Entry 8DY9 (electron microscopy, 3.12 A resolution); this record covers chains C and D of the 13 polymer chains in the assembly.

== Chain C ==
Name: DNA-directed RNA polymerase subunit beta
Organism: Streptomyces venezuelae
Notes: EC 2.7.7.6
UniProtKB: F2RIS5 (F2RIS5_STRVP); numbering as in UniProt (aligned over 1-1178)
Sequence (1178 residues; each row starts with the number of its first residue):
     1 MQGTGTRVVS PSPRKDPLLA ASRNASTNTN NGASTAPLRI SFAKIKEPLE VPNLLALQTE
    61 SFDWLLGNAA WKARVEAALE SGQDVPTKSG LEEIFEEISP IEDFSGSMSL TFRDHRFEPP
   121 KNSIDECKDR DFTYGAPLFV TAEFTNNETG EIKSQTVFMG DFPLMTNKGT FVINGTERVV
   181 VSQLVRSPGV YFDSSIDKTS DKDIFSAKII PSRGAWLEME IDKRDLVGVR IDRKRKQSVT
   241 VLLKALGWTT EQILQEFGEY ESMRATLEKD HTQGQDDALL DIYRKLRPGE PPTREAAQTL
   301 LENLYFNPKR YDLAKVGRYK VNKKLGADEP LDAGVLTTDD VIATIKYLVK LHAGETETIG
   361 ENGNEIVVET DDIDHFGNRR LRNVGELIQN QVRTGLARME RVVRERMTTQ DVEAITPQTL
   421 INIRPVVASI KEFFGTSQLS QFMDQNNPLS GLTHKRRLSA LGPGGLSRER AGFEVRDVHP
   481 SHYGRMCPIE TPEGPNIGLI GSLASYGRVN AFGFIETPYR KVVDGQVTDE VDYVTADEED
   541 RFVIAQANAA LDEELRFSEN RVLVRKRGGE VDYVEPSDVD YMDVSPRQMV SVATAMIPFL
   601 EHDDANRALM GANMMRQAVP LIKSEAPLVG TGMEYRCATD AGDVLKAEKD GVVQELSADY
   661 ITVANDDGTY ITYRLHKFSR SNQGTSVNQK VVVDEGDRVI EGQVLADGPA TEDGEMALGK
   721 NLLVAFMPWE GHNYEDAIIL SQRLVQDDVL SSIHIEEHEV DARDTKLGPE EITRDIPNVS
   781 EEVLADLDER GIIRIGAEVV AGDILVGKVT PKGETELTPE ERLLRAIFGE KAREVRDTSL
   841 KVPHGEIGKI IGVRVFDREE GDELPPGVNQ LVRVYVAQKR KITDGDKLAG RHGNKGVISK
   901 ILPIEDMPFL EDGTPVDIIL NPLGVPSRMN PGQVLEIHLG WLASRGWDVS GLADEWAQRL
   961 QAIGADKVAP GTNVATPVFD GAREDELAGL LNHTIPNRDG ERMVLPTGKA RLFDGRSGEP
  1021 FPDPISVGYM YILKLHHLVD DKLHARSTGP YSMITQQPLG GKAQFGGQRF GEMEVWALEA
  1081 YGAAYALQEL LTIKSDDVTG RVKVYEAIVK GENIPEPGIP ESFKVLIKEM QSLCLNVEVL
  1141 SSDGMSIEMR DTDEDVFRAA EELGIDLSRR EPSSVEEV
Unresolved in the structure: 1-32, 1151-1178

== Chain D ==
Name: DNA-directed RNA polymerase subunit beta'
Organism: Streptomyces venezuelae
Notes: EC 2.7.7.6
UniProtKB: A0A5P2AAC9 (A0A5P2AAC9_STRVZ); numbering as in UniProt (aligned over 2-1299)
Sequence (1298 residues; numbered 2 to 1299; the number before each row is that of its first residue):
     2 DDVNFFDELR IGLATADDIR QWSHGEVKKP ETINYRTLKP EKDGLFCEKI FGPTRDWECY
    62 CGKYKRVRFK GIICERCGVE VTRAKVRRER MGHIELAAPV THIWYFKGVP SRLGYLLDLA
   122 PKDLEKVIYF AAYMITYVDD ERRTRDLPSL EAHVSVERQQ IENRRDSDLE ARAKKLENDL
   182 GELEAEGAKA DVRRKVREGA EREMKQLRDR AQREIDRLDE VWSRFKNLKV QDLEGDELLY
   242 RELRDRFGTY FDGSMGAAAL QKRLESFDLE EEAERLREII RTGKGQKKTR ALKRLKVVSA
   302 FLQTANSPKG MVLDCVPVIP PDLRPMVQLD GGRFATSDLN DLYRRVINRN NRLKRLLDLG
   362 APEIIVNNEK RMLQEAVDAL FDNGRRGRPV TGPGNRPLKS LSDMLKGKQG RFRQNLLGKR
   422 VDYSARSVIV VGPQLKLHQC GLPKAMALEL FKPFVMKRLV DLNHAQNIKS AKRMVERGRT
   482 VVYDVLEEVI AEHPVLLNRA PTLHRLGIQA FEPQLVEGKA IQIHPLVCTA FNADFDGDQM
   542 AVHLPLSAEA QAEARILMLS SNNILKPADG RPVTMPTQDM VLGLFFLTTD GELRDTKGEG
   602 RAFGSTAEAI MAFDAGELAL QSQIDIRFPV GTVAPRGWVP PVTEEGEPEW QQGDSFRLRT
   662 SLGRALFNEL LPEDYPFVDY SVGKKQLSEI VNDLAERYPK VIVAATLDNL KAAGFYWATR
   722 SGVTVAISDV VVPEAKKAIV KGYEEQDEKV QKQYERGLIT KEERTQELIA IWTKATNEVA
   782 EAMNANFPKT NPIFMMVDSG ARGNMMQMRQ IAGMRGLVSN AKNETIPRPI KASFREGLTV
   842 LEYFISTHGA RKGLADTALR TADSGYLTRR LVDVSQDVII REEDCGTERG LKLRIAERGA
   902 DGVLRKTDDV ETSVYARMLA EDVVVDGKVI APANVDLGDV LIDALVGAGV EEVKTRSVLT
   962 CESAVGTCAF CYGRSLATGK LVDIGEAVGI IAAQSIGEPG TQLTMRTFHT GGVAGDDITQ
  1022 GLPRVVELFE ARQPKGVAPI SEAAGRVRIE ETEKTKKIVV TPDDGTDETA FPISKRARLL
  1082 VGEGDHVEVG QKLTVGATNP HDVLRILGQR AVQVHLVAEV QKVYNSQGVS IHDKHIEIII
  1142 RQMLRRVTII ESGDAELLPG ELVERSKFET ENRRVVTEGG HPASGRPQLM GITKASLATE
  1202 SWLSAASFQE TTRVLTDAAI NAKSDSLIGL KENVIIGKLI PAGTGLSRYR NIRVEPTEEA
  1262 KAAMYSAVGY DDIDYSPFGS GSGQAVPLED YDYGPYNQ
Unresolved in the structure: 1007-1017, 1266-1299
Sequence notes: conflict Asp2 (Leu in A0A5P2AAC9)

== Interface between chain C and chain D ==
Contacting residue pairs - 293 pairs, chain C then chain D:
  Asp201(C) - Arg1077(D)  salt bridge
  Lys202(C) - Lys1055(D)
  Phe473(C) - Ala856(D)
  Phe473(C) - Asp857(D)
  Phe473(C) - Leu860(D)  hydrophobic
  Arg476(C) - Arg852(D)
  Asp477(C) - Ala822(D)
  Asp477(C) - Lys853(D)
  Val478(C) - Phe845(D)  hydrophobic
  Val478(C) - His849(D)  hydrogen bond (backbone-side chain)
  Val478(C) - Arg852(D)
  Pro480(C) - Ala822(D)
  Pro480(C) - Phe845(D)  hydrophobic
  Tyr483(C) - Val841(D)
  Pro488(C) - Thr848(D)
  Pro488(C) - Arg852(D)  hydrogen bond (backbone-side chain)
  Ile489(C) - Tyr844(D)  hydrophobic
  Ile489(C) - Thr848(D)
  Thr491(C) - Arg852(D)  hydrogen bond
  Gln546(C) - Thr840(D)
  Gln546(C) - Val841(D)
  Gln546(C) - Leu842(D)
  Leu563(C) - Leu842(D)  hydrophobic
  Arg565(C) - Leu842(D)
  Val571(C) - Arg829(D)
  Val571(C) - Leu842(D)  hydrophobic
  Val571(C) - Ile846(D)  hydrophobic
  Asp572(C) - Arg829(D)  salt bridge
  Tyr573(C) - Arg829(D)
  Tyr573(C) - Lys832(D)
  Met589(C) - Val841(D)  hydrophobic
  Met589(C) - Phe845(D)  hydrophobic
  Leu600(C) - Tyr844(D)  hydrogen bond (backbone-side chain)
  Glu601(C) - Gly838(D)
  Glu601(C) - Leu839(D)  hydrogen bond (backbone-backbone)
  His602(C) - Phe835(D)
  His602(C) - Arg836(D)  hydrogen bond (side chain-backbone)
  His602(C) - Gly838(D)
  Asp603(C) - Phe835(D)
  Asp603(C) - Tyr844(D)  hydrogen bond (backbone-side chain)
  Asp604(C) - Phe835(D)
  Asp604(C) - Tyr844(D)
  Ala605(C) - Tyr844(D)
  Ala605(C) - Ala851(D)  hydrophobic
  Asn606(C) - Ala851(D)
  Asn606(C) - Leu855(D)
  Ala608(C) - Tyr844(D)
  Leu609(C) - Leu855(D)  hydrophobic
  Phe726(C) - Thr725(D)  hydrogen bond (backbone-side chain)
  Phe726(C) - Val726(D)  hydrophobic
  Pro728(C) - Ala719(D)
  Pro728(C) - Thr720(D)  hydrogen bond (backbone-side chain)
  Pro728(C) - Val724(D)
  Trp729(C) - Thr720(D)
  Glu730(C) - Pro434(D)
  Glu730(C) - Thr720(D)  hydrogen bond (backbone-side chain)
  Glu730(C) - Arg721(D)  salt bridge
  Gly731(C) - Phe716(D)
  His732(C) - Val432(D)
  His732(C) - Pro434(D)
  Tyr734(C) - Pro526(D)  hydrogen bond (side chain-backbone)
  Tyr734(C) - Phe536(D)
  Tyr734(C) - Gln579(D)
  Tyr734(C) - Met581(D)  hydrophobic
  Tyr734(C) - Phe716(D)  hydrophobic
  Glu735(C) - Asp535(D)
  Glu735(C) - Phe536(D)  hydrogen bond (backbone-backbone)
  Glu735(C) - Gln579(D)  hydrogen bond
  Asp736(C) - Asp535(D)
  Asp736(C) - Phe536(D)
  Asp736(C) - Asp537(D)
  Arg763(C) - Gly332(D)
  Lys766(C) - Leu39(D)
  Ala801(C) - Arg478(D)
  Gly802(C) - Arg478(D)
  Glu816(C) - Arg67(D)
  Lys887(C) - Asp537(D)
  Gly896(C) - Phe536(D)
  Val897(C) - Phe536(D)  hydrogen bond (backbone-backbone)
  Val897(C) - Asp537(D)
  Val897(C) - Gly538(D)
  Ile898(C) - Val431(D)
  Ser899(C) - Val432(D)
  Asn921(C) - Asp580(D)  hydrogen bond
  Pro922(C) - Val724(D)
  Pro922(C) - Val726(D)  hydrophobic
  Leu923(C) - Asp580(D)
  Leu923(C) - Met797(D)  hydrophobic
  Leu923(C) - Arg803(D)
  Val925(C) - Val726(D)  hydrophobic
  Pro926(C) - Ile812(D)
  Ser927(C) - Arg803(D)  hydrogen bond
  Ser927(C) - Gln808(D)
  Arg928(C) - Arg803(D)
  Met929(C) - Gln811(D)
  Met929(C) - Ile812(D)  hydrophobic
  Val934(C) - Ala727(D)  hydrophobic
  Val934(C) - Ile728(D)
  His938(C) - Ile728(D)
  Phe979(C) - Leu839(D)
  Phe979(C) - Tyr844(D)  hydrophobic
  Glu984(C) - Ile728(D)
  Glu984(C) - Arg836(D)  salt bridge
  Thr1007(C) - Ser729(D)  hydrogen bond (backbone-side chain)
  Lys1009(C) - Thr725(D)
  Lys1009(C) - Ala727(D)
  Lys1009(C) - Asp730(D)  salt bridge
  Asp1014(C) - Arg721(D)  salt bridge
  Ser1017(C) - Arg721(D)
  Pro1022(C) - Arg721(D)
  Pro1024(C) - Thr725(D)
  Ser1026(C) - Thr725(D)
  Ser1026(C) - Val726(D)
  Ser1026(C) - Ala727(D)
  Val1039(C) - Val429(D)  hydrophobic
  Val1039(C) - Lys520(D)
  Asp1040(C) - Lys520(D)  salt bridge
  Lys1042(C) - Arg427(D)
  Leu1043(C) - Arg427(D)
  Leu1043(C) - Pro444(D)  hydrophobic
  Leu1043(C) - Lys520(D)
  His1044(C) - Ala426(D)
  His1044(C) - Arg427(D)  hydrogen bond (backbone-backbone)
  Ala1045(C) - Ser425(D)
  Ala1045(C) - Ala426(D)  hydrophobic
  Ala1045(C) - Glu450(D)
  Arg1046(C) - Asp423(D)  salt bridge
  Arg1046(C) - Tyr424(D)  hydrogen bond (backbone-backbone)
  Arg1046(C) - Ser425(D)  hydrogen bond (backbone-backbone)
  Arg1046(C) - Glu450(D)
  Arg1046(C) - Leu451(D)
  Ser1047(C) - Asp423(D)
  Ser1047(C) - Tyr424(D)
  Ser1047(C) - Glu450(D)  hydrogen bond
  Thr1048(C) - Asp423(D)
  Tyr1051(C) - Asp423(D)  hydrogen bond
  Met1053(C) - Val328(D)  hydrophobic
  Ile1054(C) - Arg89(D)  hydrogen bond (backbone-side chain)
  Ile1054(C) - Pro326(D)
  Ile1054(C) - Arg412(D)
  Thr1055(C) - Asn416(D)
  Gln1057(C) - Asn416(D)  hydrogen bond (side chain-backbone)
  Gln1057(C) - Lys420(D)
  Gln1057(C) - Arg421(D)
  Pro1058(C) - Arg421(D)
  Pro1058(C) - Val422(D)
  Pro1058(C) - Asp423(D)
  Gly1060(C) - Arg421(D)
  Phe1065(C) - Glu450(D)
  Gly1067(C) - Arg421(D)  hydrogen bond (backbone-side chain)
  Gly1067(C) - Val422(D)
  Gly1067(C) - Ser425(D)
  Gln1068(C) - Arg421(D)
  Gln1068(C) - Val422(D)  hydrogen bond (backbone-backbone)
  Gln1068(C) - Ser425(D)  hydrogen bond (backbone-side chain)
  Gln1068(C) - Ala426(D)
  Gln1068(C) - Arg427(D)
  Arg1069(C) - Gln415(D)  hydrogen bond (side chain-backbone)
  Arg1069(C) - Gly419(D)  hydrogen bond (side chain-backbone)
  Arg1069(C) - Lys420(D)
  Phe1070(C) - Gly419(D)
  Phe1070(C) - Lys420(D)  hydrogen bond (backbone-backbone)
  Phe1070(C) - His544(D)
  Glu1072(C) - Leu418(D)
  Glu1072(C) - Arg870(D)  salt bridge
  Met1073(C) - Thr503(D)
  Glu1074(C) - Asn499(D)
  Glu1074(C) - Thr503(D)  hydrogen bond
  Glu1074(C) - Ile509(D)
  Val1075(C) - Leu418(D)
  Trp1076(C) - Arg870(D)
  Trp1076(C) - Val873(D)
  Trp1076(C) - Ile991(D)
  Trp1076(C) - Gln995(D)
  Ala1077(C) - Thr503(D)
  Ala1077(C) - Arg506(D)
  Ala1077(C) - Gln995(D)
  Leu1078(C) - Met559(D)  hydrophobic
  Glu1079(C) - Ala988(D)
  Glu1079(C) - Ile991(D)
  Glu1079(C) - Leu1231(D)
  Glu1079(C) - Val1235(D)
  Ala1080(C) - Arg506(D)  hydrogen bond (backbone-side chain)
  Ala1080(C) - Glu987(D)
  Ala1080(C) - Gln995(D)
  Tyr1081(C) - Arg506(D)  hydrogen bond (side chain-backbone)
  Tyr1081(C) - Leu507(D)
  Tyr1081(C) - Ile509(D)  hydrogen bond (side chain-backbone)
  Tyr1081(C) - Gln510(D)
  Tyr1081(C) - Met559(D)  hydrophobic
  Tyr1081(C) - Asn564(D)
  Gly1082(C) - Gly1244(D)
  Gly1082(C) - Thr1245(D)  hydrogen bond (backbone-backbone)
  Ala1083(C) - Glu554(D)
  Ala1084(C) - Glu554(D)
  Ala1084(C) - Leu1240(D)  hydrophobic
  Ala1084(C) - Ile1241(D)  hydrophobic
  Ala1084(C) - Thr1245(D)  hydrogen bond (backbone-side chain)
  Ala1084(C) - Gly1246(D)
  Tyr1085(C) - Glu550(D)
  Tyr1085(C) - Glu554(D)  hydrogen bond (backbone-side chain)
  Tyr1085(C) - Leu1240(D)
  Tyr1085(C) - Thr1245(D)
  Tyr1085(C) - Arg1251(D)
  Ala1086(C) - Glu554(D)  hydrogen bond (backbone-side chain)
  Leu1087(C) - Val1235(D)  hydrophobic
  Gln1088(C) - Gly1238(D)
  Gln1088(C) - Lys1239(D)
  Gln1088(C) - Leu1240(D)
  Glu1089(C) - Pro546(D)
  Glu1089(C) - Leu547(D)  hydrogen bond (side chain-backbone)
  Glu1089(C) - Ser548(D)  hydrogen bond
  Glu1089(C) - Ala551(D)
  Leu1090(C) - Val422(D)
  Leu1091(C) - Lys420(D)  hydrogen bond (backbone-side chain)
  Leu1091(C) - Val1235(D)  hydrophobic
  Lys1094(C) - Val422(D)
  Lys1094(C) - Asp423(D)  hydrogen bond (backbone-backbone)
  Lys1094(C) - Leu545(D)  hydrogen bond (side chain-backbone)
  Ser1095(C) - Lys420(D)
  Ser1095(C) - Arg421(D)  hydrogen bond (side chain-backbone)
  Ser1095(C) - Val422(D)
  Asp1096(C) - Lys420(D)  salt bridge
  Tyr1105(C) - Tyr424(D)
  Tyr1105(C) - Pro454(D)  hydrophobic
  Tyr1105(C) - Met457(D)
  Ile1108(C) - Pro454(D)  hydrophobic
  Ile1108(C) - Phe455(D)  hydrophobic
  Val1109(C) - Lys458(D)
  Val1109(C) - Ile469(D)  hydrophobic
  Gly1111(C) - Lys458(D)
  Glu1116(C) - Asp3(D)
  Gly1118(C) - Val4(D)
  Ile1119(C) - Val4(D)  hydrophobic
  Ile1119(C) - Phe7(D)  hydrophobic
  Pro1120(C) - Lys420(D)
  Pro1120(C) - Ile1237(D)
  Glu1121(C) - Arg89(D)  salt bridge
  Ser1122(C) - Asn416(D)  hydrogen bond (side chain-backbone)
  Ser1122(C) - Leu417(D)
  Phe1123(C) - Leu10(D)  hydrophobic
  Phe1123(C) - Leu417(D)
  Phe1123(C) - Ile1237(D)  hydrophobic
  Val1125(C) - Arg412(D)
  Leu1126(C) - Phe413(D)  hydrophobic
  Leu1126(C) - Leu417(D)  hydrophobic
  Lys1128(C) - Glu90(D)
  Lys1128(C) - Leu324(D)
  Glu1129(C) - Met405(D)
  Glu1129(C) - Leu406(D)
  Glu1129(C) - Arg412(D)  salt bridge
  Gln1131(C) - Trp23(D)
  Gln1131(C) - Met92(D)
  Gln1131(C) - Pro318(D)
  Ser1132(C) - Pro318(D)
  Ser1132(C) - Tyr344(D)  hydrogen bond
  Ser1132(C) - Phe382(D)
  Ser1132(C) - Leu402(D)
  Leu1133(C) - His103(D)  hydrogen bond (backbone-side chain)
  Leu1133(C) - Trp105(D)  hydrophobic
  Leu1133(C) - Leu402(D)  hydrophobic
  Leu1133(C) - Leu406(D)  hydrophobic
  Cys1134(C) - Ala15(D)
  Cys1134(C) - Ile20(D)  hydrophobic
  Cys1134(C) - Leu314(D)  hydrophobic
  Cys1134(C) - Pro318(D)
  Cys1134(C) - Phe382(D)  hydrophobic
  Leu1135(C) - Gly13(D)
  Leu1135(C) - Trp23(D)
  Leu1135(C) - Trp105(D)  hydrophobic
  Leu1135(C) - Tyr106(D)
  Leu1135(C) - Ala1220(D)  hydrophobic
  Asn1136(C) - Arg11(D)
  Asn1136(C) - Ile12(D)
  Asn1136(C) - Gly13(D)  hydrogen bond (backbone-backbone)
  Asn1136(C) - Asp19(D)  hydrogen bond
  Asn1136(C) - Trp23(D)
  Val1137(C) - Arg11(D)
  Glu1138(C) - Leu10(D)
  Glu1138(C) - Arg11(D)  salt bridge
  Val1139(C) - Phe7(D)  hydrophobic
  Val1139(C) - Glu9(D)
  Val1139(C) - Leu10(D)  hydrophobic
  Leu1140(C) - Phe6(D)
  Leu1140(C) - Phe7(D)
  Leu1140(C) - Asp8(D)  hydrogen bond (backbone-backbone)
  Leu1140(C) - Glu9(D)  hydrogen bond (backbone-backbone)
  Leu1140(C) - Arg11(D)
  Ser1141(C) - Phe6(D)
  Ser1141(C) - Asp8(D)
  Ser1142(C) - Asp8(D)
  Ile1147(C) - Phe7(D)  hydrophobic
  Arg1150(C) - Glu90(D)
Also at the interface, not in a pair above, chain C (165 interface residues in all): Ile196, His479, Glu493, Ile497, Gly498, Asn548, Arg561, Glu570, Met727, Asn733, Ala737, Asp884, Gly885, Lys895, Pro931, Leu935, Phe1021, Asp1023, Gln1056, Gly1061, Gly1071, Thr1092, Arg1101, Val1104, Ile1114, Met1130, Met1149
Also at the interface, not in a pair above, chain D (181 interface residues in all): Asn5, Leu14, Arg37, Ile320, Pro321, Asp323, Ser403, Arg414, Ser428, Ile430, Met447, Lys453, Ala501, Glu518, Ala521, Cys529, Ala534, Gln540, Ala542, Leu558, Thr578, Leu583, Tyr717, Gly723, Glu749, Gln752, Lys762, Ile794, Ala802, Gly804, Glu837, Ser847, Ile992, Trp1203, Leu1216, Ile1236, Ala1243

== In short ==
165 residues of chain C and 181 residues of chain D are in contact; the contacts include 51 hydrogen bonds and
13 salt bridges. Among the polar pairs are Asp201(C)-Arg1077(D), Asp572(C)-Arg829(D) and Glu730(C)-Arg721(D).
Chain C is DNA-directed RNA polymerase subunit beta and chain D is DNA-directed RNA polymerase subunit beta',
both from Streptomyces venezuelae; the structure, Streptomyces venezuelae RNAP unconstrained open promoter
complex with WhiA and WhiB transcription factors, was determined by electron microscopy together with 8DY7
from the same study.
